PDB entry 6QKT | X-ray diffraction, 1.51 A resolution | chains A and B

[Chain A (and B)]
Protein: Fluoroacetate dehalogenase
From: Rhodopseudomonas palustris
Notes: chain B of this document is another copy of the same molecule, construct and numbering; everything in this record applies to it too
UniProtKB: A0A2R4GQN1 (A0A2R4GQN1_RHOPL); numbering as in UniProt (aligned over 1-302)
Amino-acid sequence (306 residues; numbered -1 to 304; the number before each row is that of its first residue; numbers below 1 keep their minus sign (Gly-1 is residue -1)):
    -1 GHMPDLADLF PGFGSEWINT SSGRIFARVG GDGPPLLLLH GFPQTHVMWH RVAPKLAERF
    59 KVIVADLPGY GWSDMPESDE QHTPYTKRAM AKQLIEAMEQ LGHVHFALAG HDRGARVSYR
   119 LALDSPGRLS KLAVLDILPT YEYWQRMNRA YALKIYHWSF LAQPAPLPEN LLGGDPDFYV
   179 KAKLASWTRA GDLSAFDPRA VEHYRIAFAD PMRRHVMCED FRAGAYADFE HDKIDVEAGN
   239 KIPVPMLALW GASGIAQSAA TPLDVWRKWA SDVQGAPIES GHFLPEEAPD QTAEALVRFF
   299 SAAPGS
Disordered / not traced: -1 to 3, 301-304 (chain B: -1 to 3, 256-258, 301-304)
Differences from the reference sequence: expression tag (-1 to 0, 303-304); conflict Pro2 (Ser in A0A2R4GQN1), Glu78 (Asp in A0A2R4GQN1), Leu119 (Met in A0A2R4GQN1), Arg197 (Gln in A0A2R4GQN1), Val199 (Ile in A0A2R4GQN1), Phe219 (Tyr in A0A2R4GQN1), Ile232 (Ala in A0A2R4GQN1), Val295 (Met in A0A2R4GQN1), Arg296 (Thr in A0A2R4GQN1)
Small-molecule neighbours: glycolic acid (GOA): Asp110, Arg111, Arg114, Asp134, Ile135, Tyr141, His155, Trp156, Trp185, Phe219, Ile253
Reported in the primary citation:
  - binding site for glycolic acid: Arg111, Arg114
  - allosteric site: Tyr141, Lys152, Ile153 (from molecular simulation)
  - mutagenesis - K152I: unchanged stability
  - catalytic residues: Asp110 (citing earlier work)
  - mutagenesis - H280N: decreased catalytic activity (citing earlier work)

[Chain A / chain B interface]
Pairs across the interface - 43 pairs, chain A then chain B:
  Trp142(A) - Arg147(B)
  Met145(A) - Met145(B)
  Met145(A) - Asn146(B)
  Asn146(A) - Met145(B)  hydrogen bond (backbone-backbone)
  Arg147(A) - Trp142(B)
  Arg147(A) - Met145(B)
  Arg147(A) - Ala223(B)  hydrogen bond (side chain-backbone)
  Arg147(A) - Tyr224(B)
  Arg147(A) - Phe227(B)
  Ala150(A) - Met145(B)  hydrophobic
  Ala150(A) - Ser157(B)
  Leu151(A) - Ser157(B)
  Leu151(A) - Ala160(B)  hydrophobic
  Leu151(A) - Gln161(B)  hydrogen bond (backbone-side chain)
  Leu151(A) - Tyr224(B)
  Tyr154(A) - Phe158(B)  hydrophobic
  Tyr154(A) - Gln161(B)
  Tyr154(A) - Leu165(B)
  Ser157(A) - Ala150(B)
  Ser157(A) - Tyr154(B)
  Phe158(A) - Tyr154(B)  hydrophobic
  Phe158(A) - Phe158(B)  hydrophobic
  Ala160(A) - Leu151(B)  hydrophobic
  Gln161(A) - Leu151(B)  hydrogen bond (side chain-backbone)
  Gln161(A) - Tyr154(B)
  Leu165(A) - Tyr154(B)
  Leu165(A) - Phe176(B)  hydrophobic
  Leu165(A) - Lys181(B)
  Asn168(A) - Asp173(B)  hydrogen bond
  Asn168(A) - Phe176(B)
  Leu169(A) - Leu169(B)
  Leu169(A) - Leu170(B)  hydrophobic
  Leu169(A) - Tyr177(B)  hydrophobic
  Asp173(A) - Asn168(B)  hydrogen bond
  Phe176(A) - Pro164(B)  hydrophobic
  Phe176(A) - Asn168(B)
  Tyr177(A) - Leu169(B)  hydrophobic
  Lys181(A) - Leu165(B)
  Ala223(A) - Arg147(B)  hydrogen bond (backbone-side chain)
  Ala223(A) - Leu151(B)  hydrophobic
  Tyr224(A) - Arg147(B)
  Tyr224(A) - Leu151(B)
  Phe227(A) - Arg147(B)
Other interface residues (no listed pair), chain A (25 interface residues in all): Pro164, Leu170, Gly172, Glu228
Other interface residues (no listed pair), chain B (26 interface residues in all): Trp156, Gly172, Glu228

[In short]
The interface between chain A and chain B involves 25 residues on one side and 26 on the other, with 7
hydrogen bonds. Polar pairs include Arg147(A)-Ala223(B), Leu151(A)-Gln161(B) and Asn168(A)-Asp173(B). Bound to
chain A: glycolic acid. The paper reports the catalytic residue Asp110(A); H280N of chain A reduces catalytic
activity.
Chain A and chain B are both Fluoroacetate dehalogenase (Rhodopseudomonas palustris); the structure, Crystal
Structure of the Fluoroacetate Dehalogenase RPA1163 - Tyr219Phe - Fluoroacetate soaked 24hr - Glycolate bound,
was determined by X-ray diffraction, deposited together with 6QKS, 6QKU and 6QKW.
